Entry 1UCI (X-ray diffraction, 1.80 A resolution); this record covers chain A.

== Chain A ==
Protein: Guanyl-specific ribonuclease Sa
From: Streptomyces aureofaciens
Notes: EC 3.1.27.3
UniProt: P05798 (RNSA_STRAU); residues 1-96 here = UniProt positions 1-96
Sequence (96 residues; each row starts with the number of its first residue):
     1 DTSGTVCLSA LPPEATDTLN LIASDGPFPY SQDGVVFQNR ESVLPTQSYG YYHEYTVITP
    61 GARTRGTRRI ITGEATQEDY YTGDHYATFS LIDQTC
Sequence notes: engineered mutation Thr2 (Val in P05798)
Disulfide bonds: Cys7-Cys96

== Summary ==
Chain A is Guanyl-specific ribonuclease Sa (Streptomyces aureofaciens); the structure, Mutants of RNase Sa,
was determined by X-ray diffraction together with 1UCJ, 1UCK and 1UCL from the same study.
